Entry 4IPZ (X-ray diffraction, 1.67 A resolution); this record covers chains A and B.

Chain A:
Name: Peptidyl-prolyl cis-trans isomerase A
From: Homo sapiens
Notes: EC 5.2.1.8
UniProtKB: P62937 (PPIA_HUMAN); residues 1-165 here = UniProt positions 1-165
Sequence (165 residues; each row starts with the number of its first residue):
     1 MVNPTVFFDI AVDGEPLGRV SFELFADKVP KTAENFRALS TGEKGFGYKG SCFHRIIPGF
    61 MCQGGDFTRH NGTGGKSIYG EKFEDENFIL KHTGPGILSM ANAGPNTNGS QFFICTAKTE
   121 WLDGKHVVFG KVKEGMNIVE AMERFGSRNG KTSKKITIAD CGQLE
Unresolved in the structure: 1, 81

Chain B:
Name: cyclosporine SmBz-CsA
Sequence (11 residues; numbered 1 to 11; the number before each row is that of its first residue):
     1 ALLVTAXLVL A
Sequence notes: engineered mutation 1JM_7 (Sar in NOR00033)
Modified positions: Ala1 (D-alanine; DAL); Leu2, Leu3, Leu8, Leu10 (N-methylleucine; MLE); Val4 (N-methylvaline; MVA); Thr5 (4-methyl-4-[(E)-2-butenyl]-4,N-methyl-threonine; BMT); Ala6 (alpha-aminobutyric acid; ABA); 1JM (4-carboxy-N-methyl-D-phenylalanine) at position 7
Glycans and other covalent adducts: covalent link Ala1-Ala11

Interface between chain A and chain B:
Residue-residue contacts - 26 pairs, chain A then chain B:
  Arg55(A) - Leu3(B)  hydrogen bond (side chain-backbone)
  Arg55(A) - Val4(B)
  Arg55(A) - Thr5(B)
  Arg55(A) - Val9(B)
  Phe60(A) - Leu2(B)
  Phe60(A) - Leu3(B)
  Phe60(A) - Val4(B)
  Met61(A) - Val4(B)
  Gln63(A) - Val4(B)
  Gln63(A) - Thr5(B)  hydrogen bond (side chain-backbone)
  Gly72(A) - Ala6(B)
  Gly72(A) - 1JM_7(B)  hydrogen bond (backbone-backbone)
  Thr73(A) - 1JM_7(B)
  Ala101(A) - Val4(B)
  Ala101(A) - Ala6(B)
  Asn102(A) - Val4(B)  hydrogen bond (backbone-backbone)
  Asn102(A) - Thr5(B)
  Asn102(A) - Ala6(B)  hydrogen bond (backbone-backbone)
  Ala103(A) - Thr5(B)
  Ala103(A) - Ala6(B)
  Gly104(A) - Thr5(B)
  Gln111(A) - Ala6(B)
  Phe113(A) - Val4(B)
  Trp121(A) - Leu2(B)  hydrogen bond (side chain-backbone)
  Leu122(A) - Val4(B)
  His126(A) - Val4(B)
Also at the interface, not in a pair above, chain A (16 interface residues in all): Ile57
Also at the interface, not in a pair above, chain B (8 interface residues in all): Leu10

Summary:
16 residues of chain A and 8 residues of chain B are in contact, with 6 hydrogen bonds. Polar pairs include
Arg55(A)-Leu3(B), Gln63(A)-Thr5(B) and Trp121(A)-Leu2(B).
Chain A is Peptidyl-prolyl cis-trans isomerase A (Homo sapiens) and chain B is cyclosporine SmBz-CsA; the
structure, SmBz bound to Cyclophilin A, was determined by X-ray diffraction.
